Entry 5Y30 (X-ray diffraction, 1.78 A resolution); this record covers chain A.

[Chain A]
Name: Leucine-rich glioma-inactivated protein 1
From: Homo sapiens
Notes: fragment: LGI1 LRR domain
UniProtKB: O95970 (LGI1_HUMAN); residue numbers follow UniProt; this construct covers 37-223
Amino-acid sequence (210 residues; row label = number of the first residue in the row):
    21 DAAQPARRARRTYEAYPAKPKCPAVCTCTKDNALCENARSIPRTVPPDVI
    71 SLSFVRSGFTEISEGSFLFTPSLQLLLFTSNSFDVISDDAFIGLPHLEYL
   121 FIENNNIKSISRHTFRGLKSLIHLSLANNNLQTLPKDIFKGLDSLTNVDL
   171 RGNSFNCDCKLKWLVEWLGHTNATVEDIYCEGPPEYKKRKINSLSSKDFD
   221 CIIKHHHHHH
Disordered / not traced: 21-40, 223-230
Disulfide bonds: Cys42-Cys48, Cys46-Cys55, Cys177-Cys200, Cys179-Cys221
Construct notes: expression tag (21-36, 224-230)
Swiss-Prot annotation at these positions:
  - glycosylation: Asn192 (N-linked (GlcNAc...) asparagine)
  - natural variant: Cys42 (C42G: In ETL1; C42R: In ETL1), Cys46 (C46R: In ETL1), Ala110 (A110D: In ETL1), Ile122 (I122K: In ETL1), Glu123 (E123K: In ETL1), Arg136 (R136W: In ETL1), Ser145 (S145R: In ETL1), Leu154 (L154P: In ETL1), Cys200 (C200R: In ETL1)
  - mutagenesis: Asn192 (N192Q: Affects glycosylation; when associated with Q-277 and Q-422. Loss of protein secretion; when associated with Q-277 and Q-422)
From the paper describing this entry:
  - disease-associated variants - C42G, C42R, C46F, C46R, C179R, C200R: decreased expression (citing earlier work)
  - disease-associated variants - C42G, C42R, C46F, C46R, C179R, C200R: decreased localization
  - disease-associated variants - E123K: decreased localization (citing earlier work)

[Summary]
UniProt lists one mutagenesis site. The paper reports that C42G, C42R and C46F, among others, reduce
localization; C42G, C42R and C46F, among others, reduce expression.
Chain A is Leucine-rich glioma-inactivated protein 1 (Homo sapiens); the structure, Crystal structure of LGI1
LRR domain, was determined by X-ray diffraction together with 5Y2Z and 5Y31 from the same study.
